4RN2 - chain A; structure by X-ray diffraction, 2.39 A resolution.

[Chain A]
Protein: Histone deacetylase 8
Organism: Homo sapiens
Notes: EC 3.5.1.98; fragment: s39d hdac8
UniProt: Q9BY41 (HDAC8_HUMAN); residue numbers follow UniProt; this construct covers 1-377
Amino-acid sequence (389 residues; numbered 1 to 389; the number before each row is that of its first residue):
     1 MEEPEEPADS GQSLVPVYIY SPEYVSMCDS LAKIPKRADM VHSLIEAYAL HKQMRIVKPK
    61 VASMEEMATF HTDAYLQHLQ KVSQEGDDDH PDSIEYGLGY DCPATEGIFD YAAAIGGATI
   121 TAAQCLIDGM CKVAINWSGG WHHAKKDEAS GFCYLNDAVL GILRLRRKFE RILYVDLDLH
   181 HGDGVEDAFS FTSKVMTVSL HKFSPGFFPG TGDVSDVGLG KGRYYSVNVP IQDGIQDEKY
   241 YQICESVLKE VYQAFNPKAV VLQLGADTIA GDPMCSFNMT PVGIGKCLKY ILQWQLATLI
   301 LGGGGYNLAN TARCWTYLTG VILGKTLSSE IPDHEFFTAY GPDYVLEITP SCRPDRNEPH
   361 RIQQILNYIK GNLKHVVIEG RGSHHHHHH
Unresolved in the structure: 1-14, 85-92, 99-104, 378-389
Construct notes: engineered mutation D39 (Ser in Q9BY41); expression tag (378-389)
Metal / ion sites: K+ site 1: D176, D178, H180, S199, L200; Zn2+: D178, H180, D267 (together with L7G); K+ site 2: F189, T192, V195, Y225
Small-molecule neighbours: L7G ((5R,8S,11S)-5-methyl-8-(propan-2-yl)-11-[(1E)-4-sulfanylbut-1-en-1-yl]-3-thia-7,10,14,17,21-pentaazatricyclo[14.3.1.1~2,5~]henicosa-1(20),2(21),16,18-tetraene-6,9,13-trione): H143, G151, F152, D178, H180, F208, D267, M274, G304, Y306
UniProt features mapped onto this chain:
  - active site: H143 (Proton acceptor)
  - binding site (substrate): D101, G151, Y306
  - binding site (a divalent metal cation): D178, H180, D267
From the paper describing this entry:
  - conformationally variable residues (order/disorder transition): K33
  - binding site for L7G: Y100

[Overview]
Chain A binds compound L7G. D176, D178, H180, S199 and L200 coordinate K+ site 1. D178, H180 and D267
coordinate Zn2+. From UniProt: active-site residue H143, 3 substrate-binding residues and 3 divalent metal
cation-binding residues. From the paper: a binding site for L7G at Y100; conformational variability at K33.
Chain A is Histone deacetylase 8 (Homo sapiens); the structure, Crystal structure of S39D HDAC8 in complex
with a largazole analogue, was determined by X-ray diffraction (same publication as 4RN0 and 4RN1).
